Entry 4WZ9 (X-ray diffraction, 2.65 A resolution); this record covers chains A and M of the 4 polymer chains in the assembly.

[Chain A]
Name: Agap004809-pa
From: Anopheles gambiae
Reference sequence: Q7Q2T8 (Q7Q2T8_ANOGA); residue numbers follow UniProt; this construct covers 22-945
Amino-acid sequence (957 residues; each row starts with the number of its first residue):
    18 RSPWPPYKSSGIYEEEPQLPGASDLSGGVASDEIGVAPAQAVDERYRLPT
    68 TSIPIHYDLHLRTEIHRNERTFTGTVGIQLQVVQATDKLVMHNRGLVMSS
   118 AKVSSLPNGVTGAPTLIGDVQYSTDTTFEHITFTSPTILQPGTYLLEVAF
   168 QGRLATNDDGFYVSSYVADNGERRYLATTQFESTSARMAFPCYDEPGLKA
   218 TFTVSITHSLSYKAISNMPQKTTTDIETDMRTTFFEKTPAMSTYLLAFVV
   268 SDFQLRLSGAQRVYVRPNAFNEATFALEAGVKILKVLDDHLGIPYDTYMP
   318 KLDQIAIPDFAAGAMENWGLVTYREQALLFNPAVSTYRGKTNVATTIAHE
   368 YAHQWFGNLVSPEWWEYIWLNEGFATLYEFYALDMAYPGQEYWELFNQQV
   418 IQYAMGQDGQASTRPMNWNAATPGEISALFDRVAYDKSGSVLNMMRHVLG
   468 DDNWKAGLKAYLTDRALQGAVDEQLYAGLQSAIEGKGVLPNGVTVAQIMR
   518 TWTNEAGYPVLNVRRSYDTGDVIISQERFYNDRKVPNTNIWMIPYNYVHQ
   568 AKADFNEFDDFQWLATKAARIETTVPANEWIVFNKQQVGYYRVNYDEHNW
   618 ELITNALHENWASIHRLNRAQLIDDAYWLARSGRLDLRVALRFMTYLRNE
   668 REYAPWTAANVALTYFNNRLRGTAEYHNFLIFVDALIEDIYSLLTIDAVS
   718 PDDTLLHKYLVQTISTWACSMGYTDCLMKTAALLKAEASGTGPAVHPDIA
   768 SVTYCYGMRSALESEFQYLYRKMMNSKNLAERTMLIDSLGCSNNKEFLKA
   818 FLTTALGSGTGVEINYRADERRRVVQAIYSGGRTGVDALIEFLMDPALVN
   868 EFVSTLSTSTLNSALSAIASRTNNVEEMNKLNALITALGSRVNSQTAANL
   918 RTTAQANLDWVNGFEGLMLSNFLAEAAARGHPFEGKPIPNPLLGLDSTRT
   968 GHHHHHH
Disordered / not traced: 18-56, 826-830, 944-974
Disulfides: Cys-736/Cys-743, Cys-772/Cys-808
Glycans and other covalent adducts: covalent link Tyr-534/His-615
Construct notes: expression tag (18-21, 946-974); conflict Ala-943 (Phe in Q7Q2T8)
Metal / ion sites: Zn2+: His-366, His-370, Glu-389 (shared with Ala-1(M) of chain M)
Ligand contacts: N-cyclohexyltaurine (NHE; 2-[N-cyclohexylamino]ethane sulfonic acid): Ala-185, Asp-186, Asn-187, Arg-191, Gln-271, Pro-284, Asn-285, Phe-287
From the paper describing this entry:
  - Zn2+ coordination: His-366, His-370, Glu-389
  - binding site for Ala-ala-ala-lys-ala (chain M): Glu-199, Gly-330, Ala-331, Glu-333, His-366, Glu-389, Tyr-452
  - catalytic residues: Tyr-452 (citing earlier work)
  - self-association interface (contacts with another copy of this molecule); pairs are residue here / residue on that copy: Arg-531/Asp-653 (salt bridge), Lys-551/Lys-551 (hydrogen bond)

[Chain M]
Name: Ala-ala-ala-lys-ala
Amino-acid sequence (5 residues; row label = number of the first residue in the row):
     1 AAAKA
Metal / ion sites: Zn2+: Ala-1 (shared with His-366(A), His-370(A), Glu-389(A) of chain A)

[Chain A / chain M interface]
Pairs across the interface (16; chain A residue first):
  Glu-199(A) / Ala-1(M)  hydrogen bond (side chain-backbone)
  Ala-329(A) / Ala-2(M)
  Gly-330(A) / Ala-2(M)  hydrogen bond (backbone-backbone)
  Gly-330(A) / Ala-3(M)
  Ala-331(A) / Ala-1(M)
  Ala-331(A) / Ala-2(M)  hydrogen bond (backbone-backbone)
  Met-332(A) / Ala-1(M)  hydrophobic
  Glu-333(A) / Ala-1(M)  hydrogen bond (side chain-backbone)
  Arg-341(A) / Lys-4(M)
  His-366(A) / Ala-1(M)  hydrogen bond (side chain-backbone)
  His-366(A) / Ala-2(M)
  Glu-367(A) / Ala-1(M)
  Glu-367(A) / Ala-2(M)  hydrogen bond (side chain-backbone)
  His-370(A) / Ala-1(M)
  Glu-389(A) / Ala-1(M)  hydrogen bond (side chain-backbone)
  Tyr-452(A) / Ala-1(M)  hydrogen bond (side chain-backbone)
Other interface residues (no listed pair), chain A (16 interface residues in all): Ala-328, Gln-343, Thr-363, Phe-447

[Overview]
The interface between chain A and chain M involves 16 residues on one side and 4 on the other, with 8 hydrogen
bonds. Among the polar pairs are Glu-199(A)/Ala-1(M), Glu-333(A)/Ala-1(M) and His-366(A)/Ala-1(M). The paper
reports the catalytic residue Tyr-452(A); a binding site for Ala-ala-ala-lys-ala (chain M) at Glu-199(A),
Gly-330(A) and Ala-331(A) among others.
Here chain A is Agap004809-pa (Anopheles gambiae) and chain M is Ala-ala-ala-lys-ala. Entry 4WZ9 (APN1 from
Anopheles gambiae) was determined by X-ray diffraction.
